8D96 - chains B and C of the 4 polymer chains in the assembly; structure by electron microscopy, 3.35 A resolution.

# Chain B
Name: DNA primase large subunit
Source organism: Homo sapiens
Notes: EC 2.7.7.-
UniProtKB: P49643 (PRI2_HUMAN); numbering as in UniProt (aligned over 1-509)
Amino-acid sequence (509 residues; numbered 1 to 509; the number before each row is that of its first residue):
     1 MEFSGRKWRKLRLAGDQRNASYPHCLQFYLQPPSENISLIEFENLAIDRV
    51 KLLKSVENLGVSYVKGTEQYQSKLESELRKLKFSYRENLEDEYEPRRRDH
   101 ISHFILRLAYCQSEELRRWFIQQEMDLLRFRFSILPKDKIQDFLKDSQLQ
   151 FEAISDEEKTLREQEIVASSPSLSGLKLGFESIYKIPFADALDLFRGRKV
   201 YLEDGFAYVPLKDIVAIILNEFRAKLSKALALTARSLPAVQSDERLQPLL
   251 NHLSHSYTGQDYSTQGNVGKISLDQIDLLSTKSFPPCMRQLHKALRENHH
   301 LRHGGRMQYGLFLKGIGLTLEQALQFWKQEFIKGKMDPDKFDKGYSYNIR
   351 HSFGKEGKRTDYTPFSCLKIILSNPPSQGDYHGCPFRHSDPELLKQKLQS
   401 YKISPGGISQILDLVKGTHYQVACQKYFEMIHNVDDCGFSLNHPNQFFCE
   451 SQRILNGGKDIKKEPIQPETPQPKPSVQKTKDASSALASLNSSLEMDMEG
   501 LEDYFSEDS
Unresolved in the structure: 1-269, 457-509
UniProt features mapped onto this chain:
  - region: Leu253 to Lys270 (Interdomain linker)
  - binding site ([4Fe-4S] cluster): Cys287, Cys367, Cys384, Cys424
  - modified residue: Thr470 (Phosphothreonine)
  - mutagenesis: Arg97 (R97A: Decreases primase affinity for POLA1 by 10-fold), Phe104 (F104A: Decreases primase affinity for POLA1 by 40-fold), Arg107 (R107A: Decreases primase affinity for POLA1 by 30-fold), Leu108 (L108A: Decreases primase affinity for POLA1 by 40-fold), Ser256 to Lys270 (Decreases RNA primer di-nucleotide formation about 5-fold. Does not affect the ratio between the di-nucleotide and its extension products)
Ion coordination: 4Fe-4S cluster Fe: Cys287, Cys367, Cys384, Cys424; Mg2+: Tyr345 (shared with 1 residue of chain E)
Residues lining bound ligands: 4Fe-4S cluster (SF4): Pro285, Pro286, Cys287, Cys367, Ile370, Ile371, Cys384, Pro385, Phe386, Tyr420, Cys424, Leu441, Pro444

# Chain C
Name: DNA polymerase alpha catalytic subunit
Source organism: Homo sapiens
Notes: EC 2.7.7.7
UniProtKB: P09884 (DPOLA_HUMAN); residue numbers follow UniProt; this construct covers 1-1462
Amino-acid sequence (1462 residues; numbered 1 to 1462; the number before each row is that of its first residue):
     1 MAPVHGDDSLSDSGSFVSSRARREKKSKKGRQEALERLKKAKAGEKYKYE
    51 VEDFTGVYEEVDEEQYSKLVQARQDDDWIVDDDGIGYVEDGREIFDDDLE
   101 DDALDADEKGKDGKARNKDKRNVKKLAVTKPNNIKSMFIACAGKKTADKA
   151 VDLSKDGLLGDILQDLNTETPQITPPPVMILKKKRSIGASPNPFSVHTAT
   201 AVPSGKIASPVSRKEPPLTPVPLKRAEFAGDDVQVESTEEEQESGAMEFE
   251 DGDFDEPMEVEEVDLEPMAAKAWDKESEPAEEVKQEADSGKGTVSYLGSF
   301 LPDVSCWDIDQEGDSSFSVQEVQVDSSHLPLVKGADEEQVFHFYWLDAYE
   351 DQYNQPGVVFLFGKVWIESAETHVSCCVMVKNIERTLYFLPREMKIDLNT
   401 GKETGTPISMKDVYEEFDEKIATKYKIMKFKSKPVEKNYAFEIPDVPEKS
   451 EYLEVKYSAEMPQLPQDLKGETFSHVFGTNTSSLELFLMNRKIKGPCWLE
   501 VKSPQLLNQPVSWCKVEAMALKPDLVNVIKDVSPPPLVVMAFSMKTMQNA
   551 KNHQNEIIAMAALVHHSFALDKAAPKPPFQSHFCVVSKPKDCIFPYAFKE
   601 VIEKKNVKVEVAATERTLLGFFLAKVHKIDPDIIVGHNIYGFELEVLLQR
   651 INVCKAPHWSKIGRLKRSNMPKLGGRSGFGERNATCGRMICDVEISAKEL
   701 IRCKSYHLSELVQQILKTERVVIPMENIQNMYSESSQLLYLLEHTWKDAK
   751 FILQIMCELNVLPLALQITNIAGNIMSRTLMGGRSERNEFLLLHAFYENN
   801 YIVPDKQIFRKPQQKLGDEDEEIDGDTNKYKKGRKKAAYAGGLVLDPKVG
   851 FYDKFILLLDFNSLYPSIIQEFNICFTTVQRVASEAQKVTEDGEQEQIPE
   901 LPDPSLEMGILPREIRKLVERRKQVKQLMKQQDLNPDLILQYDIRQKALK
   951 LTANSMYGCLGFSYSRFYAKPLAALVTYKGREILMHTKEMVQKMNLEVIY
  1001 GDTDSIMINTNSTNLEEVFKLGNKVKSEVNKLYKLLEIDIDGVFKSLLLL
  1051 KKKKYAALVVEPTSDGNYVTKQELKGLDIVRRDWCDLAKDTGNFVIGQIL
  1101 SDQSRDTIVENIQKRLIEIGENVLNGSVPVSQFEINKALTKDPQDYPDKK
  1151 SLPHVHVALWINSQGGRKVKAGDTVSYVICQDGSNLTASQRAYAPEQLQK
  1201 QDNLTIDTQYYLAQQIHPVVARICEPIDGIDAVLIATWLGLDPTQFRVHH
  1251 YHKDEENDALLGGPAQLTDEEKYRDCERFKCPCPTCGTENIYDNVFDGSG
  1301 TDMEPSLYRCSNIDCKASPLTFTVQLSNKLIMDIRRFIKKYYDGWLICEE
  1351 PTCRNRTRHLPLQFSRTGPLCPACMKATLQPEYSDKSLYTQLCFYRYIFD
  1401 AECALEKLTTDHEKDKLKKQFFTPKVLQDYRKLKNTAEQFLSRSGYSEVN
  1451 LSKLFAGCAVKS
Unresolved in the structure: 1-337, 674-677, 809-836, 883-895, 1252-1462
UniProt features mapped onto this chain:
  - zinc finger: Cys1283 to Ser1318 (CysA-type)
  - motif: Cys1348 to Cys1374 (CysB motif)
  - binding site (Zn(2+)): Cys1283, Cys1286, Cys1310, Cys1315, Cys1348, Cys1353, Cys1371, Cys1374
  - site: Lys124, Lys125 (Cleavage)
  - modified residue: Thr174 (Phosphothreonine), Ser186 (Phosphoserine), Ser190 (Phosphoserine), Ser209 (Phosphoserine), Lys224 (N6-acetyllysine), Thr406 (Phosphothreonine), Lys970 (N6-succinyllysine)
  - natural variant: Ile79 (I79S: In VEODS), Gly110 (G110R: In VEODS), Pro1381 (P1381L: In VEODS)
Residues lining bound ligands: 2'-deoxyadenosine 5'-triphosphate (DTP): Asp860, Phe861, Asn862, Ser863, Leu864, Tyr865, Pro866, Arg922, Lys950, Leu951, Asn954, Tyr957, Asp1004

# How chain B and chain C interact
Pairs across the interface - 8 pairs, chain B then chain C:
  Glu297(B) - Tyr1251(C)
  Asn298(B) - His1249(C)  hydrogen bond (backbone-side chain)
  His299(B) - His1249(C)
  His300(B) - His1249(C)
  Gly334(B) - Thr1244(C)
  Gly334(B) - His1249(C)
  Lys335(B) - Thr1244(C)
  Lys335(B) - Gln1245(C)
Also at the interface, not in a pair above, chain B (7 interface residues in all): Met336

# In short
7 residues of chain B and 4 residues of chain C are in contact; the contacts include 1 hydrogen bond. The
hydrogen-bonded pair is Asn298(B)-His1249(C). Bound to chain B: 4Fe-4S cluster. Bound to chain C:
2'-deoxyadenosine 5'-triphosphate.
Here chain B is DNA primase large subunit and chain C is DNA polymerase alpha catalytic subunit, both from
Homo sapiens. Entry 8D96 (Human DNA polymerase alpha/primase elongation complex I bound to primer/template)
was determined by electron microscopy (same publication as 8D9D).
